Entry 5T0E (X-ray diffraction, 2.09 A resolution); this record covers chains A and B of the 6 polymer chains in the assembly.

[Chain A]
Protein: Hemagglutinin
Source organism: H6N1 subtype
UniProtKB: A0A0J9X268 (A0A0J9X268_9INFA); residues -1 to 331 here correspond to UniProt positions 1-333 (UniProt number = residue number + 2)
Sequence (333 residues; numbered -1 to 331; the number before each row is that of its first residue; numbers below 1 keep their minus sign (Ala-1 is residue -1)):
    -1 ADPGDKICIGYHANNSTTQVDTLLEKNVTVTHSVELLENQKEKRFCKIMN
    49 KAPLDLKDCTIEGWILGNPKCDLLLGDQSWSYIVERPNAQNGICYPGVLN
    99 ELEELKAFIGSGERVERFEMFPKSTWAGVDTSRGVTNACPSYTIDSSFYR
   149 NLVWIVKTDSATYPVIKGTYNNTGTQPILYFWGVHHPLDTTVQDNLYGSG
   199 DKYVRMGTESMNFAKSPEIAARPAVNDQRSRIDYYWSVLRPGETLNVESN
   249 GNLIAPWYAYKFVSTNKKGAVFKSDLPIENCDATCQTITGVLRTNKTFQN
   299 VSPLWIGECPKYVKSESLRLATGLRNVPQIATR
Not modelled in the structure: -1 to 0, 331
Construct notes: engineered mutation Asp225 (Gly227 in A0A0J9X268)
Disulfides: Cys44-Cys279, Cys57-Cys69, Cys92-Cys137, Cys283-Cys307
Covalent attachments: N-acetylglucosamine (NAG) linked to Asn25, Asn169
Reported in the primary citation:
  - binding site for beta-D-galactopyranose: Asp225
  - mutagenesis - A222K/G225D, G225D: increased binding to human-type receptors
  - mutagenesis - G225D: abolished binding to avian-type receptors
  - mutagenesis - G225D: increased binding to human trachea epithelium
  - mutagenesis - G225D: abolished binding to chicken trachea
  - mutagenesis - G225D: decreased stability
  - mutagenesis - L186P, L186S, Q226L: decreased binding to avian-type receptors

[Chain B]
Protein: Hemagglutinin HA2 chain
Source organism: H6N1 subtype
UniProtKB: A0A0J9X267 (A0A0J9X267_9INFA); residue numbers follow UniProt; this construct covers 1-180
Sequence (180 residues; each row starts with the number of its first residue):
     1 GIFGAIAGFIEGGWTGMIDGWYGYHHENSQGSGYAADRESTQKAIDGITN
    51 KVNSIINKMNTQFEAVDHEFSNLERRIGNLNKRMEDGFLDVWTYNAELLV
   101 LLENERTLDLHDANVKNLYEKVKSQLRDNANDLGNGCFEFWHKCDNECME
   151 SVKNGTYDYPKYQKESKLNRQGIEGRLVPR
Not modelled in the structure: 174-180
Disulfides: Cys144-Cys148

[Chain A / chain B interface]
Cross-chain cystine bridges: Cys6(A)-Cys137(B)
Contacting residue pairs (123):
  Gly2(A) with Glu139(B)
  Asp3(A) with Glu27(B); Asn28(B); Ser29(B); Phe138(B); Glu139(B); Phe140(B), hydrogen bond (backbone-backbone); Lys143(B); Cys144(B), hydrogen bond (side chain-backbone)
  Lys4(A) with His25(B), hydrogen bond; His26(B); Glu27(B), salt bridge; Phe138(B); Phe140(B); Met149(B)
  Ile5(A) with Tyr24(B), hydrophobic; His25(B); Cys137(B); Phe138(B), hydrogen bond (backbone-backbone); Phe140(B), hydrophobic
  Cys6(A) with Trp14(B); Gly23(B); Tyr24(B); His25(B), hydrogen bond (backbone-backbone); Gly136(B); Cys137(B), disulfide
  Ile7(A) with Ile10(B); Trp14(B); Gly23(B); Tyr119(B); Val122(B), hydrophobic; Gly136(B), hydrogen bond (backbone-backbone); Phe138(B), hydrophobic
  Gly8(A) with Trp14(B); Tyr22(B); Gly23(B), hydrogen bond (backbone-backbone)
  Tyr9(A) with Ile6(B); Ala7(B), hydrogen bond (side chain-backbone); Ile10(B), hydrogen bond (side chain-backbone); Glu11(B); Gly12(B), hydrogen bond (side chain-backbone); Gly13(B); Trp14(B), hydrogen bond (backbone-backbone); Met17(B); Trp21(B); Val115(B), hydrophobic
  His10(A) with Trp14(B); Met17(B), hydrogen bond (side chain-backbone); Gly20(B); Trp21(B), hydrogen bond (backbone-backbone)
  Ala11(A) with Gly13(B); Trp14(B), hydrogen bond (backbone-backbone); Thr15(B)
  Val18(A) with Asn104(B)
  Asp19(A) with Leu101(B); Asn104(B), hydrogen bond (backbone-side chain)
  Thr20(A) with Leu101(B); Asn104(B); Glu105(B); Leu108(B)
  Leu21(A) with Leu101(B), hydrogen bond (backbone-backbone); Glu105(B)
  Leu22(A) with Glu105(B)
  Val26(A) with Leu108(B), hydrophobic
  Val28(A) with Leu108(B), hydrophobic
  Thr29(A) with Trp21(B)
  His30(A) with Trp21(B), hydrogen bond
  Glu101(A) with Glu69(B); Phe70(B); Ser71(B)
  Lys104(A) with Glu69(B), salt bridge
  Lys266(A) with Glu64(B); Ala65(B), hydrogen bond (side chain-backbone)
  Ala268(A) with Asp67(B)
  Val269(A) with Asp67(B), hydrogen bond (backbone-side chain)
  Lys271(A) with Asp67(B)
  Thr295(A) with Ile56(B); Met59(B)
  Phe296(A) with Met59(B), hydrophobic; Ala96(B), hydrophobic
  Pro301(A) with Ala65(B)
  Leu302(A) with Ala65(B); Val66(B); Asp67(B)
  Trp303(A) with Gln62(B); Phe63(B)
  Cys307(A) with Gln62(B)
  Pro308(A) with Gln62(B)
  Lys309(A) with Met59(B), hydrogen bond; Thr61(B); Gln62(B); Trp92(B)
  Tyr310(A) with Leu89(B), hydrophobic
  Val311(A) with Leu89(B), hydrophobic; Trp92(B); Thr93(B)
  Lys312(A) with Leu89(B); Asp90(B); Thr93(B), hydrogen bond (backbone-side chain)
  Ser313(A) with Glu97(B), hydrogen bond
  Leu316(A) with Ala96(B); Glu97(B); Val100(B), hydrophobic
  Arg317(A) with Val100(B); Asn104(B), hydrogen bond (backbone-side chain)
  Leu318(A) with Ile55(B), hydrophobic; Asn104(B)
  Ala319(A) with Asn104(B), hydrogen bond (backbone-side chain); Thr107(B)
  Thr320(A) with Trp21(B); Ile48(B); Val52(B); His111(B), hydrogen bond (backbone-side chain)
  Gly321(A) with Trp21(B); Leu108(B); His111(B), hydrogen bond (backbone-side chain)
  Leu322(A) with Trp21(B); Tyr22(B), hydrophobic; His111(B)
  Val325(A) with Glu11(B); Gly12(B); Gly13(B), hydrogen bond (backbone-backbone)
  Pro326(A) with Thr15(B)
Other interface residues (no listed pair), chain A (52 interface residues in all): Asn12, Leu34, Leu100, Ala105, Gly267, Arg323
Other interface residues (no listed pair), chain B (71 interface residues in all): Ala5, Ile18, His68, Glu74, Leu98, Leu102, Glu103, Leu118, Leu126, Asn135, His142, Val152, Lys153

[In short]
52 residues of chain A face 71 of chain B across their interface; the contacts include 1 disulfide bond, 27
hydrogen bonds and 2 salt bridges. Polar contacts include Lys4(A)-Glu27(B), Lys104(A)-Glu69(B) and
Asp3(A)-Cys144(B). From the paper: a binding site for beta-D-galactopyranose at Asp225(A); L186P, L186S and
Q226L of chain A reduce binding to avian-type receptors; 5 substitutions were tested in all.
Here chain A is Hemagglutinin and chain B is Hemagglutinin HA2 chain, both from H6N1 subtype. Entry 5T0E
(Crystal structure of H6 hemagglutinin G225D mutant from Taiwan (2013) H6N1 influenza virus in complex with
...) was determined by X-ray diffraction together with 5T08, 5T0B and 5T0D from the same study.
